6CBP - chains P and A; structure by X-ray diffraction, 2.17 A resolution.

# Chain P
Name: Man9-V3 glycopeptide
Reference sequence: Q74448 (Q74448_9HIV1); the construct has insertions or renumbered stretches relative to UniProt, so the offset changes along the chain: 293-304 = UniProt 24-35; 320-336 = UniProt 48-64
Sequence (30 residues; numbered 293 to 336; 14 numbers in that range are skipped by the numbering (no residue carries them; nothing is unmodelled there); the number before each row is that of its first residue):
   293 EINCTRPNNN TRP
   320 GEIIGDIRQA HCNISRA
Differences from the reference sequence: linker (305)
Disulfide bonds: Cys296-Cys331
Covalent attachments: glycan linked to Asn301
From the paper describing this entry:
  - contacts within the chain: Asp325-Arg327 (salt bridge)
  - mutagenesis - R327A (K_D_ = 7.64 nM): decreased binding to DH270.6
  - post-translational modification sites: Asn301, Asn332

# Chain A
Name: DH270.6 single chain variable fragment
Organism: Homo sapiens
Sequence (256 residues; numbered 1 to 257; 1 number in that range is skipped by the numbering (no residue carries it; nothing is unmodelled there); the number before each row is that of its first residue):
     1 QVQLVQSGAQ MKNPGASVKV SCAPSGYTFT DFYIHWLRQA PGQGLQWMGW MNPQTGRTNT
    61 ARNFQGRVTM TRDTSIGTAY MELRSLTSDD TAIYYCTTGG WISLYYDSSY YPNFDHWGQG
   121 TLLTVSG
   129 GSGGGGSGGG GSGGTSALTQ PASVSGSPGQ SITISCTGTK YDVGSHDLVS WYQQYPGKVP
   189 KYMIYEVNKR PSGVSNRFSG SKSGNTASLT ISGLRAEDEA DYYCCSFGGS ATVVCGGGTK
   249 VTVHHHHHH
Disordered / not traced: 129-144, 253-257
Disulfide bonds: Cys22-Cys96, Cys164-Cys232, Cys233-Cys243
From the paper describing this entry:
  - conformationally variable residues (order/disorder transition, side-chain flip): Arg57, Tyr105, Tyr106
  - mutagenesis - S103G: decreased binding to Env
  - binding site for alpha-D-mannopyranose: Asp31, Trp101, Asp115
  - binding site for N-acetylglucosamine: Tyr105, Tyr106
  - mutagenesis - T98R: decreased binding to 92Br SOSIP.664 Env trimer

# How chain P and chain A interact
Pairs across the interface - 20 pairs, chain P then chain A:
  Pro299(P) with Tyr105(A)
  Ile322(P) with Arg57(A), hydrogen bond (backbone-side chain)
  Ile323(P) with Ser238(A)
  Gly324(P) with Trp50(A); Arg57(A), hydrogen bond (backbone-side chain); Asp107(A); Ala239(A)
  Asp325(P) with Tyr33(A), hydrogen bond; Trp50(A); Asn52(A), hydrogen bond; Arg57(A), salt bridge; Asp107(A), hydrogen bond (backbone-side chain)
  Ile326(P) with Arg57(A)
  Arg327(P) with Tyr33(A), hydrogen bond; Ile102(A); Ser103(A), hydrogen bond (side chain-backbone); Leu104(A); Tyr106(A), hydrogen bond (side chain-backbone)
  His330(P) with Tyr105(A), hydrogen bond (side chain-backbone)
  Asn332(P) with Tyr105(A)
Other interface residues (no listed pair), chain P (10 interface residues in all): Gln328
Other interface residues (no listed pair), chain A (15 interface residues in all): Asn59, Ser108, Ser109
The authors on this interface:
  - pairs named by the authors: Ile322(P)-Arg57(A) (backbone contact), Gly324(P)-Arg57(A) (backbone contact), Asp325(P)-Asn52(A) (hydrogen bond), Asp325(P)-Asp107(A) (backbone contact), Arg327(P)-Ser103(A) (hydrogen bond), Tyr105(A)-His330(P)

# Overview
10 residues of chain P and 15 residues of chain A are in contact, with 9 hydrogen bonds and 1 salt bridge.
Polar contacts include Asp325(P)-Arg57(A), Ile322(P)-Arg57(A) and Gly324(P)-Arg57(A). The authors report
backbone contacts between Ile322(P) and Arg57(A), Gly324(P) and Arg57(A) and Asp325(P) and Asp107(A); hydrogen
bonds between Asp325(P) and Asn52(A) and Arg327(P) and Ser103(A); a contact between Tyr105(A) and His330(P).
From the paper: a binding site for alpha-D-mannopyranose at Asp31(A), Trp101(A) and Asp115(A); R327A of chain
P reduces binding to DH270.6; 3 substitutions were tested in all.
Here chain P is Man9-V3 glycopeptide and chain A is DH270.6 single chain variable fragment (Homo sapiens).
Entry 6CBP (Crystal structure of the single chain variable fragment of the DH270.6 bnAb in complex with the
...) was determined by X-ray diffraction (same publication as 6CBJ).
